Entry 7A24 (electron microscopy, 3.80 A resolution); this record covers chains q and p of the 34 polymer chains in the assembly.

== Chain q (and p) ==
Molecule: CA1
Organism: Brassica oleracea
Notes: chain p of this document is another copy of the same molecule, construct and numbering; everything in this record applies to it too
Sequence (275 residues; numbered 1 to 275; the number before each row is that of its first residue):
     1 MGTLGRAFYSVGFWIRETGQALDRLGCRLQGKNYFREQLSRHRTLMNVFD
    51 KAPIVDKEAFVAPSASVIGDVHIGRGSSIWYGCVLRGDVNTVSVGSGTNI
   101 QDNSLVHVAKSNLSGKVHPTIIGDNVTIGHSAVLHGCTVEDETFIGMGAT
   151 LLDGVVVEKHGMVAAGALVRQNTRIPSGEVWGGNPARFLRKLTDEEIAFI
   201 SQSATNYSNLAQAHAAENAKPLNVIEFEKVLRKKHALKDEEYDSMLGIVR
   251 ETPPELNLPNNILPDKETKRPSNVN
Not modelled in the structure: 1-5, 234-275 (chain p: 1-5, 230-275)
Bound ions: Zn2+: H107 (together with bicarbonate ion) (shared with H130(p) of chain p)
Residues lining bound ligands: bicarbonate ion (BCT): R86, H107, V108, A109, K110, H135

== Interface between chain q and chain p ==
Pairs across the interface - 113 pairs, chain q then chain p:
  F8(q) - Q30(p)
  F8(q) - K32(p)
  S10(q) - C27(p)
  S10(q) - Q30(p)
  V11(q) - C27(p)  hydrophobic
  F13(q) - L22(p)
  W14(q) - D23(p)
  W14(q) - C27(p)  hydrophobic
  W14(q) - R28(p)
  E17(q) - G19(p)
  E17(q) - Q20(p)
  E17(q) - D23(p)
  Q20(q) - I15(p)
  Q20(q) - T18(p)
  Q20(q) - G19(p)  hydrogen bond (side chain-backbone)
  Q20(q) - L22(p)
  A21(q) - R16(p)
  D23(q) - I15(p)
  R24(q) - R16(p)
  G26(q) - F8(p)
  C27(q) - F8(p)  hydrophobic
  C27(q) - G12(p)
  C27(q) - I15(p)  hydrophobic
  Q30(q) - R6(p)  hydrogen bond
  Q30(q) - A7(p)
  Q30(q) - F8(p)  hydrogen bond (side chain-backbone)
  K32(q) - V48(p)
  K32(q) - F49(p)
  K32(q) - D50(p)
  K32(q) - A52(p)
  N33(q) - Y9(p)
  N33(q) - V48(p)
  N33(q) - F49(p)  hydrogen bond (side chain-backbone)
  N33(q) - D50(p)
  Y34(q) - Y9(p)
  Y34(q) - R16(p)  hydrogen bond
  Y34(q) - V48(p)
  F35(q) - V48(p)
  R36(q) - F13(p)
  R36(q) - T44(p)
  R36(q) - M46(p)
  R36(q) - N47(p)  hydrogen bond
  R36(q) - V48(p)
  Q38(q) - R41(p)  hydrogen bond
  Q38(q) - T44(p)
  L39(q) - R43(p)  hydrogen bond (backbone-side chain)
  S40(q) - R43(p)  hydrogen bond (backbone-side chain)
  R41(q) - R43(p)
  R41(q) - P63(p)
  R41(q) - E217(p)
  R41(q) - N218(p)
  H42(q) - R43(p)  hydrogen bond
  H42(q) - P63(p)
  R43(q) - P63(p)
  R43(q) - Y81(p)
  R43(q) - H214(p)  hydrogen bond (side chain-backbone)
  R43(q) - A215(p)  hydrogen bond (side chain-backbone)
  R43(q) - A216(p)
  R43(q) - K220(p)
  T44(q) - P63(p)
  T44(q) - S64(p)
  M46(q) - K220(p)
  N47(q) - Y81(p)  hydrogen bond
  N47(q) - H214(p)
  N47(q) - K220(p)
  F49(q) - A213(p)  hydrophobic
  S66(q) - S64(p)  hydrogen bond
  S66(q) - Y81(p)
  I68(q) - Y81(p)
  I68(q) - H214(p)
  G82(q) - N103(p)
  V84(q) - Y81(p)  hydrophobic
  V84(q) - D102(p)
  V84(q) - N103(p)
  R86(q) - W80(p)
  R86(q) - Q101(p)  hydrogen bond (side chain-backbone)
  R86(q) - D102(p)
  R86(q) - L210(p)
  D88(q) - L210(p)
  D88(q) - H214(p)  salt bridge
  V89(q) - L210(p)  hydrophobic
  N103(q) - N103(p)
  S104(q) - N103(p)  hydrogen bond (backbone-side chain)
  L105(q) - D102(p)
  L105(q) - N103(p)
  L105(q) - H130(p)
  L105(q) - S131(p)
  H107(q) - D102(p)
  H107(q) - H130(p)
  K110(q) - N206(p)
  S111(q) - F199(p)
  N112(q) - F199(p)
  L113(q) - E195(p)
  L113(q) - E196(p)
  V133(q) - H130(p)
  V133(q) - S131(p)
  V133(q) - M147(p)  hydrophobic
  H135(q) - H130(p)
  H135(q) - M147(p)
  T150(q) - M147(p)
  T150(q) - G148(p)
  L152(q) - M147(p)  hydrophobic
  L152(q) - A165(p)  hydrophobic
  L168(q) - A165(p)
  L168(q) - G166(p)
  N184(q) - G183(p)
  N184(q) - N184(p)
  K220(q) - K229(p)  hydrogen bond (side chain-backbone)
  P221(q) - E37(p)
  V224(q) - Q38(p)
  I225(q) - R36(p)
  I225(q) - E37(p)
  E228(q) - Q38(p)
Interface residues without a listed pair, chain q (60 interface residues in all): A7, L29, G31, S64, P185, N218
Interface residues without a listed pair, chain p (66 interface residues in all): G26, N33, L45, P53, G182, R187, S203, F227, E228

== Summary ==
60 residues of chain q and 66 residues of chain p are in contact; the contacts include 17 hydrogen bonds and 1
salt bridge. Polar contacts include D88(q)-H214(p), Q20(q)-G19(p) and Q30(q)-R6(p). Ligands of chain q:
bicarbonate ion.
Both chains are CA1 (Brassica oleracea). Entry 7A24 (Assembly intermediate of the plant mitochondrial complex
I) was determined by electron microscopy together with 7A23 from the same study.
